PDB entry 2FXE | X-ray diffraction, 1.80 A resolution | chains A and B

== Chain A (and B) ==
Molecule: pol protein
From: Human immunodeficiency virus 1
Notes: EC 3.4.23.16; fragment: hiv-1 protease; chain B of this document is another copy of the same molecule, construct and numbering; everything in this record applies to it too
Amino-acid sequence (99 residues; each row starts with the number of its first residue):
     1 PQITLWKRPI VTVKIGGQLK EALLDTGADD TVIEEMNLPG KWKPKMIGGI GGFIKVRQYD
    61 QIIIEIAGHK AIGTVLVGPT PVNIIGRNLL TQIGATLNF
Construct notes: engineered mutation Lys7 (Gln in 21929323), Ile10 (Leu in 21929323), Val13 (Ile in 21929323), Ile33 (Leu in 21929323), Asn37 (Ser in 21929323), Lys41 (Arg in 21929323), Ile63 (Leu in 21929323), Ala67 (Cys in 21929323), Ala95 (Cys in 21929323)
Residues lining bound ligands: atazanavir (DR7; (3S,8S,9S,12S)-3,12-bis(1,1-dimethylethyl)-8-hydroxy-4,11-dioxo-9-(phenylmethyl)-6-[[4-(2-pyridinyl)phenyl]methyl]-2,5, 6,10,13-pentaazatetradecanedioic acid dimethyl ester): Arg8, Leu23, Asp25, Gly27, Ala28, Asp29, Asp30, Val32, Ile47, Gly48, Gly49, Ile50, Phe53, Pro81, Val82, Ile84
From the paper describing this entry:
  - binding site for atazanavir: Arg8, Leu23, Asp25, Gly27, Asp29, Gly48, Ile50, Pro81, Val82, Ile84
  - catalytic residues: Asp25 (citing earlier work)
  - self-association interface (contacts with another copy of this molecule); pairs are residue here / residue on that copy: Leu5-Leu90
  - contacts within the chain: Leu24-Leu90, Ile85-Leu90

== Interface between chain A and chain B ==
Contacting residue pairs (95):
  Pro1(A) - Leu97(B)
  Pro1(A) - Asn98(B)
  Pro1(A) - Phe99(B)  hydrogen bond (backbone-backbone)
  Gln2(A) - Thr96(B)
  Gln2(A) - Leu97(B)
  Gln2(A) - Asn98(B)  hydrogen bond
  Ile3(A) - Thr96(B)
  Ile3(A) - Leu97(B)  hydrogen bond (backbone-backbone)
  Ile3(A) - Phe99(B)  hydrophobic
  Leu5(A) - Arg87(B)  hydrogen bond (backbone-side chain)
  Leu5(A) - Leu90(B)  hydrophobic
  Leu5(A) - Thr91(B)
  Leu5(A) - Ala95(B)
  Trp6(A) - Arg87(B)  hydrogen bond (backbone-side chain)
  Trp6(A) - Thr91(B)
  Lys7(A) - Arg87(B)
  Arg8(A) - Asp29(B)  salt bridge
  Arg8(A) - Arg87(B)
  Pro9(A) - Thr26(B)
  Pro9(A) - Arg87(B)
  Pro9(A) - Leu97(B)  hydrophobic
  Leu23(A) - Gly27(B)
  Leu24(A) - Thr26(B)  hydrogen bond (backbone-side chain)
  Leu24(A) - Leu97(B)
  Asp25(A) - Asp25(B)
  Asp25(A) - Thr26(B)
  Asp25(A) - Gly27(B)  hydrogen bond (side chain-backbone)
  Thr26(A) - Leu5(B)
  Thr26(A) - Pro9(B)
  Thr26(A) - Leu24(B)  hydrogen bond (side chain-backbone)
  Thr26(A) - Asp25(B)
  Thr26(A) - Thr26(B)  hydrogen bond (side chain-backbone)
  Thr26(A) - Leu97(B)
  Gly27(A) - Leu23(B)
  Gly27(A) - Asp25(B)
  Asp29(A) - Arg8(B)  salt bridge
  Gly49(A) - Ile50(B)
  Gly49(A) - Pro81(B)
  Ile50(A) - Gly48(B)
  Ile50(A) - Gly49(B)
  Ile50(A) - Ile50(B)  hydrogen bond (backbone-backbone)
  Ile50(A) - Gly52(B)
  Ile50(A) - Ile54(B)  hydrophobic
  Ile50(A) - Thr80(B)
  Ile50(A) - Pro81(B)
  Gly51(A) - Ile50(B)  hydrogen bond (backbone-backbone)
  Gly51(A) - Gly51(B)
  Gly51(A) - Gly52(B)
  Gly51(A) - Ile54(B)
  Gly52(A) - Ile50(B)
  Gly52(A) - Gly51(B)
  Ile54(A) - Ile50(B)  hydrophobic
  Ile54(A) - Gly51(B)
  His69(A) - Phe99(B)
  Thr80(A) - Ile50(B)
  Pro81(A) - Ile50(B)
  Arg87(A) - Leu5(B)  hydrogen bond (side chain-backbone)
  Arg87(A) - Trp6(B)  hydrogen bond (side chain-backbone)
  Arg87(A) - Lys7(B)
  Arg87(A) - Arg8(B)
  Arg87(A) - Pro9(B)
  Leu90(A) - Leu5(B)  hydrophobic
  Thr91(A) - Leu5(B)
  Thr91(A) - Trp6(B)
  Ile93(A) - Phe99(B)
  Gly94(A) - Asn98(B)
  Gly94(A) - Phe99(B)
  Ala95(A) - Leu5(B)
  Ala95(A) - Asn98(B)
  Ala95(A) - Phe99(B)  hydrophobic
  Thr96(A) - Gln2(B)  hydrogen bond
  Thr96(A) - Ile3(B)
  Thr96(A) - Thr4(B)
  Thr96(A) - Thr96(B)
  Thr96(A) - Leu97(B)
  Thr96(A) - Asn98(B)  hydrogen bond (backbone-backbone)
  Leu97(A) - Pro1(B)
  Leu97(A) - Gln2(B)
  Leu97(A) - Ile3(B)  hydrogen bond (backbone-backbone)
  Leu97(A) - Leu24(B)  hydrophobic
  Leu97(A) - Thr26(B)
  Leu97(A) - Thr96(B)
  Leu97(A) - Leu97(B)  hydrophobic
  Asn98(A) - Pro1(B)
  Asn98(A) - Gln2(B)  hydrogen bond
  Asn98(A) - Gly94(B)
  Asn98(A) - Ala95(B)
  Asn98(A) - Thr96(B)  hydrogen bond (backbone-backbone)
  Asn98(A) - Asn98(B)  hydrogen bond
  Phe99(A) - Pro1(B)  hydrogen bond (backbone-backbone)
  Phe99(A) - Leu24(B)  hydrophobic
  Phe99(A) - His69(B)  hydrogen bond (backbone-side chain)
  Phe99(A) - Ile93(B)
  Phe99(A) - Gly94(B)
  Phe99(A) - Ala95(B)  hydrophobic
Other interface residues (no listed pair), chain A (37 interface residues in all): Thr4, Ile47, Phe53, Ala67, Ile84
Other interface residues (no listed pair), chain B (37 interface residues in all): Ile66, Ala67, Ile84

== Overview ==
The chain A/chain B interface involves 37 residues from each chain; the contacts include 21 hydrogen bonds and
2 salt bridges. Polar pairs include Arg8(A)-Asp29(B), Gln2(A)-Asn98(B) and Leu5(A)-Arg87(B). Chain A binds
atazanavir. From the paper: the catalytic residue Asp25(A); a binding site for atazanavir at Arg8(A), Leu23(A)
and Asp25(A) among others.
Both chains are pol protein (Human immunodeficiency virus 1). Entry 2FXE (X-ray crystal structure of HIV-1
protease CRM mutant complexed with atazanavir (BMS-232632)) was determined by X-ray diffraction, deposited
together with 2FXD.
